Entry 7N51 (X-ray diffraction, 1.67 A resolution); this record covers chain A.

Chain A:
Protein: Gasdermin
From: Vitiosangium sp. GDMCC 1.1324
UniProt: A0A2T4VDM4 (A0A2T4VDM4_9DELT); residue numbers follow UniProt; this construct covers 2-266
Chain sequence (266 residues; row label = number of the first residue in the row):
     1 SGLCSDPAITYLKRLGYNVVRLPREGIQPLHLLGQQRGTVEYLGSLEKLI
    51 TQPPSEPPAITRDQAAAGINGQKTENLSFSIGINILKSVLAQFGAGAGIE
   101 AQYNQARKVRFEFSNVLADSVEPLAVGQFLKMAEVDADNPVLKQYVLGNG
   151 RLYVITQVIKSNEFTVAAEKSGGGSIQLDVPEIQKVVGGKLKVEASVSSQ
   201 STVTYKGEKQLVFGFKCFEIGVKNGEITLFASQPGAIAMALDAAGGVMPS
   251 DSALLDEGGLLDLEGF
Disordered / not traced: 234-236
Construct notes: expression tag (1)
Modified positions: C4 (S-palmitoyl-L-cysteine; P1L)
Swiss-Prot annotation at these positions:
  - region: A238 to F266 (C-terminal region)
  - mutagenesis: L15 (L15A: Pore-forming domain still toxic in E.coli. Complete loss of toxicity of pore-forming domain in E.coli; when associated with E-67), R24 (R24E: 100-fold reduction in toxicity of pore-forming domain in E.coli. Complete loss of toxicity of pore-forming domain in E.coli; when associated with E-216), A67 (A67E: 100-fold reduction in toxicity of pore-forming domain in E.coli. Complete loss of toxicity of pore-forming domain in E.coli; when associated with A-15 or when associated with E-216), L77 (L77A: Pore-forming domain still toxic in E.coli), V89 (V89A: Pore-forming domain still toxic in E.coli), F111 (F111A: Pore-forming domain still toxic in E.coli), L211 (L211A: 100-fold reduction in toxicity of pore-forming domain in E.coli), F213 (F213A: 100-fold reduction in toxicity of pore-forming domain in E.coli), K216 (K216E: 1000-fold reduction in toxicity of pore-forming domain in E.coli. Complete loss of toxicity of pore-forming domain in E.coli; when associated with E-24 or when associated with E-67), F230 to F266 (Increased cell growth arrest upon induction)

Summary:
Curated annotation (UniProt) lists 9 mutagenesis sites.
Chain A is Gasdermin (Vitiosangium sp. GDMCC 1.1324); the structure, Structure of a bacterial gasdermin from
Vitiosangium sp, was determined by X-ray diffraction, deposited together with 7N50 and 7N52.
